Entry 8TMG (electron microscopy, 3.00 A resolution); this record covers chains B and D of the 9 polymer chains in the assembly.

Chain B (and D):
Name: Cobalt/magnesium transport protein CorA
Organism: Thermotoga maritima
Notes: chain D of this document is another copy of the same molecule, construct and numbering; everything in this record applies to it too
Reference sequence: Q9WZ31 (CORA_THEMA); residues 1-351 here = UniProt positions 1-351
Amino-acid sequence (373 residues; numbered -21 to 351; the number before each row is that of its first residue; numbers below 1 keep their minus sign (Met-21 is residue -21)):
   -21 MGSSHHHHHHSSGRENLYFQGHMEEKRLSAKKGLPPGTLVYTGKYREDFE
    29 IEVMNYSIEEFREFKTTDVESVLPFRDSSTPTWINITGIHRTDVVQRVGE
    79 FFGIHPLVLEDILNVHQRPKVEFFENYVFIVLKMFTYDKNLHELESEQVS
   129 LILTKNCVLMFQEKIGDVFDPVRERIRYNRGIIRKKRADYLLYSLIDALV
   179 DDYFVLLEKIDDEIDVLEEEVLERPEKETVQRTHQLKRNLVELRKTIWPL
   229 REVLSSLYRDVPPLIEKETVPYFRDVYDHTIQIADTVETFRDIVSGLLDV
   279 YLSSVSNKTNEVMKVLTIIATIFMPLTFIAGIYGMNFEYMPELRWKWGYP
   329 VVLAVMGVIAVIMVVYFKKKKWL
Disordered / not traced: -21 to 2 (chain D: -21 to 0)
Construct notes: initiating methionine (-21); expression tag (-20 to 0)
Swiss-Prot annotation at these positions:
  - motif: Gly312 to Asn314 (Probable selectivity filter)
  - site: Asn288 (Essential for ion permeation), Leu294 (Important for closing the ion permeation pathway in the closed state), Thr295 (Threonine that confers selectivity for Co(2+) transport)
  - mutagenesis: Asp89 (D89F/K: Decreases ion transport), Asp253 (D253K: Increases protein stability. Decreases ion transport), Leu280 (L280A: Decreases ion transport), Asn288 (N288L: Abolishes Co(2+) uptake), Met291 (M291A: No effect on ion transport), Leu294 (L294A/V: Increases ion transport by suppression of an obstruction in the transmembrane ion permeation pathway), Thr295 (T295L: Strongly reduces Co(2+) uptake. Abolishes Co(2+) uptake; when associated with L-299; T295M: Strongly reduces Co(2+) uptake ...), Thr299 (T299L: Reduces Co(2+) uptake. Abolishes Co(2+) uptake; when associated with L-295; T299M: No effect on Co(2+) uptake; T299S: Abolishes Co(2+) uptake), Pro303 (P303A/G/I: Increases ion transport by suppression of a kink in the transmembrane ion permeation pathway), Thr305 (T305L: Abolishes Co(2+) uptake), Ile310 (I310A: Increases ion transport), Tyr311 (Y311A: Abolishes pentamerization. Abolishes ion transport; Y311F: No effect on pentamerization. No effect on ion transport), 7 further mutagenesis entries in UniProt

Interface between chain B and chain D:
Pairs across the interface - 20 pairs, chain B then chain D:
  Trp226(B) - Trp226(D)  hydrophobic
  Trp226(B) - Arg229(D)
  Arg229(B) - Glu230(D)  salt bridge
  Tyr236(B) - Asp238(D)
  Arg237(B) - Arg237(D)
  Arg237(B) - Asp238(D)  salt bridge
  Asp238(B) - Arg237(D)  salt bridge
  Arg252(B) - Phe101(D)
  Arg252(B) - Asp238(D)  salt bridge
  Asp253(B) - Met1(D)
  Tyr255(B) - Glu230(D)  hydrogen bond
  His257(B) - Met1(D)  hydrogen bond
  Ile259(B) - Glu230(D)
  Ala262(B) - Trp226(D)
  Glu266(B) - Arg222(D)  salt bridge
  Glu266(B) - Trp226(D)
  Glu266(B) - Glu266(D)
  Asp270(B) - Arg222(D)  salt bridge
  Asp270(B) - Arg269(D)  salt bridge
  Asp277(B) - Lys215(D)  salt bridge
Other interface residues (no listed pair), chain B (16 interface residues in all): Asp263, Thr267
Other interface residues (no listed pair), chain D (16 interface residues in all): Val219, Lys223, Ser233, Ser234, Leu276

Summary:
Chain B and chain D each contribute 16 residues to their interface, with 2 hydrogen bonds and 8 salt bridges.
Among the polar pairs are Arg229(B)-Glu230(D), Arg237(B)-Asp238(D) and Arg252(B)-Asp238(D). UniProt lists 19
mutagenesis sites on chain B.
Both chains are Cobalt/magnesium transport protein CorA (Thermotoga maritima). Entry 8TMG (Cryo-EM structure
of CorA in complex with conformation-specific synthetic antibody C18 and 100 uM MgCl2, State ...) was
determined by electron microscopy.
